Entry 6I5C (X-ray diffraction, 2.95 A resolution); this record covers chains A and E of the 6 polymer chains in the assembly.

== Chain A ==
Protein: Tubulin alpha-1B chain
Organism: Bos taurus
UniProt: P81947 (TBA1B_BOVIN); numbering as in UniProt (aligned over 1-440)
Amino-acid sequence (440 residues; numbered 1 to 440; the number before each row is that of its first residue):
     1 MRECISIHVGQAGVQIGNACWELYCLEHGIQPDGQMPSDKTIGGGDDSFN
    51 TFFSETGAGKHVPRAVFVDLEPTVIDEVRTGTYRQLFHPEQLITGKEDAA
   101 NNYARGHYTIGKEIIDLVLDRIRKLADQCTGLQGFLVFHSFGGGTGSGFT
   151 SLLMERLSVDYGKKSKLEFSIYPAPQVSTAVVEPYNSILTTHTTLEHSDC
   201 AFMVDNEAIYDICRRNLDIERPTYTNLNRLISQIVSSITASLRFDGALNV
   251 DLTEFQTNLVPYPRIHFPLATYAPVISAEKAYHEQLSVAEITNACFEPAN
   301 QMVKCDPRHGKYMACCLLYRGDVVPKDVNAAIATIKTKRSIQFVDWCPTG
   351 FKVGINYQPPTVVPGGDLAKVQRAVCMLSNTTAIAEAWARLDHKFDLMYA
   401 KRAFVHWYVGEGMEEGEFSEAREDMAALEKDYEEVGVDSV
Unresolved in the structure: 440
Metal / ion sites: Ca2+: Asp-39, Thr-41, Gly-44, Glu-55
Residues lining bound ligands: GTP (guanosine-5'-triphosphate): Gly-10, Gln-11, Ala-12, Gln-15, Ile-16, Asp-69, Asp-98, Ala-99, Ala-100, Asn-101, Ser-140, Gly-142, Gly-143, Gly-144, Thr-145, Gly-146, Ile-171, Pro-173, Val-177, Ser-178, Thr-179, Glu-183, Asn-206, Tyr-224, Leu-227, Asn-228, Ile-231

== Chain E ==
Protein: Stathmin-4
Organism: Rattus norvegicus
UniProt: P63043 (STMN4_RAT), isoform P63043-3; residues 6-141 here correspond to UniProt positions 77-212 (UniProt number = residue number + 71)
Amino-acid sequence (136 residues; row label = number of the first residue in the row):
     6 MEVIELNKCTSGQSFEVILKPPSFDGVPEFNASLPRRRDPSLEEIQKKLE
    56 AAEERRKYQEAELLKHLAEKREHEREVIQKAIEENNNFIKMAKEKLAQKM
   106 ESNKENREAHLAAMLERLQEKDKHAEEVRKNKELKE
Unresolved in the structure: 28-43
UniProt features mapped onto this chain:
  - modified residue: Ser-19 (Phosphoserine)

== How chain A and chain E interact ==
Contacting residue pairs (59):
  His-107(A) / Leu-54(E)
  Tyr-108(A) / Leu-54(E)  hydrophobic
  Tyr-108(A) / Ala-57(E)  hydrophobic
  Tyr-108(A) / Arg-61(E)
  Thr-109(A) / Arg-61(E)  hydrogen bond
  Lys-112(A) / Leu-54(E)
  Lys-112(A) / Glu-58(E)  salt bridge
  Glu-155(A) / Ile-50(E)
  Arg-156(A) / Leu-47(E)
  Arg-156(A) / Gln-51(E)
  Ser-158(A) / Asp-44(E)
  Val-159(A) / Pro-45(E)
  His-197(A) / Asp-44(E)
  His-197(A) / Pro-45(E)
  Asp-245(A) / Cys-14(E)
  Asp-245(A) / Ser-16(E)  hydrogen bond (backbone-side chain)
  Ala-247(A) / Asn-12(E)
  Ala-247(A) / Ser-19(E)
  Leu-248(A) / Ser-19(E)
  Pro-325(A) / Gln-18(E)
  Pro-325(A) / Phe-20(E)  hydrophobic
  Asn-329(A) / Met-6(E)
  Asn-329(A) / Val-8(E)
  Asn-329(A) / Phe-20(E)
  Asn-329(A) / Val-22(E)
  Ile-332(A) / Val-22(E)  hydrophobic
  Lys-336(A) / Leu-24(E)
  Asp-345(A) / Pro-27(E)
  Cys-347(A) / Pro-27(E)
  Pro-348(A) / Lys-25(E)
  Pro-348(A) / Pro-27(E)
  Thr-349(A) / Ile-23(E)
  Thr-349(A) / Leu-24(E)  hydrogen bond (backbone-backbone)
  Thr-349(A) / Lys-25(E)  hydrogen bond (backbone-backbone)
  Gly-350(A) / Val-22(E)
  Phe-351(A) / Glu-21(E)
  Phe-351(A) / Val-22(E)  hydrogen bond (backbone-backbone)
  Phe-351(A) / Leu-24(E)  hydrophobic
  Lys-352(A) / Phe-20(E)
  Lys-352(A) / Glu-21(E)  salt bridge
  Val-353(A) / Ser-19(E)
  Val-353(A) / Phe-20(E)  hydrogen bond (backbone-backbone)
  Gly-354(A) / Gln-18(E)
  Gly-354(A) / Ser-19(E)
  Ile-355(A) / Gly-17(E)
  Ile-355(A) / Gln-18(E)  hydrogen bond (backbone-backbone)
  Asn-356(A) / Ser-16(E)
  Tyr-357(A) / Thr-15(E)
  Tyr-357(A) / Ser-16(E)  hydrogen bond (backbone-backbone)
  Tyr-357(A) / Gly-17(E)
  Tyr-357(A) / Gln-18(E)  hydrogen bond
  Val-409(A) / Gln-64(E)
  Gly-410(A) / Arg-61(E)
  Gly-410(A) / Gln-64(E)
  Glu-411(A) / Arg-61(E)  hydrogen bond (backbone-side chain)
  Gly-412(A) / Ala-57(E)
  Gly-412(A) / Arg-60(E)  hydrogen bond (backbone-side chain)
  Gly-412(A) / Arg-61(E)
  Glu-414(A) / Arg-60(E)  salt bridge
Other interface residues (no listed pair), chain A (41 interface residues in all): Glu-113, Leu-152, Glu-196, Gly-246, Val-328, Ala-333, Trp-346, Met-413
Other interface residues (no listed pair), chain E (31 interface residues in all): Pro-26, Ser-46, Lys-53, Glu-55

== Summary ==
41 residues of chain A face 31 of chain E across their interface, with 11 hydrogen bonds and 3 salt bridges.
Polar pairs include Lys-112(A)/Glu-58(E), Lys-352(A)/Glu-21(E) and Glu-414(A)/Arg-60(E). Bound to chain A:
GTP. The Ca2+ site is built by Asp-39(A), Thr-41(A), Gly-44(A) and Glu-55(A).
Chain A is Tubulin alpha-1B chain (Bos taurus) and chain E is Stathmin-4 (Rattus norvegicus); the structure,
Long wavelength native-SAD phasing of Tubulin-Stathmin-TTL complex, was determined by X-ray diffraction
together with 6I59 from the same study.
